PDB entry 8C8Q | electron microscopy, 3.36 A resolution | chains A and D of the 13 polymer chains in the assembly

== Chain A ==
Molecule: Cytochrome c oxidase subunit 1
Organism: Schizosaccharomyces pombe
Notes: EC 7.1.1.9
Reference sequence: P07657 (COX1_SCHPO); the construct has insertions or renumbered stretches relative to UniProt, so the offset changes along the chain: 1-399 = UniProt 1-399; 401-538 = UniProt 400-537
Amino-acid sequence (538 residues; numbered 1 to 538; the number before each row is that of its first residue):
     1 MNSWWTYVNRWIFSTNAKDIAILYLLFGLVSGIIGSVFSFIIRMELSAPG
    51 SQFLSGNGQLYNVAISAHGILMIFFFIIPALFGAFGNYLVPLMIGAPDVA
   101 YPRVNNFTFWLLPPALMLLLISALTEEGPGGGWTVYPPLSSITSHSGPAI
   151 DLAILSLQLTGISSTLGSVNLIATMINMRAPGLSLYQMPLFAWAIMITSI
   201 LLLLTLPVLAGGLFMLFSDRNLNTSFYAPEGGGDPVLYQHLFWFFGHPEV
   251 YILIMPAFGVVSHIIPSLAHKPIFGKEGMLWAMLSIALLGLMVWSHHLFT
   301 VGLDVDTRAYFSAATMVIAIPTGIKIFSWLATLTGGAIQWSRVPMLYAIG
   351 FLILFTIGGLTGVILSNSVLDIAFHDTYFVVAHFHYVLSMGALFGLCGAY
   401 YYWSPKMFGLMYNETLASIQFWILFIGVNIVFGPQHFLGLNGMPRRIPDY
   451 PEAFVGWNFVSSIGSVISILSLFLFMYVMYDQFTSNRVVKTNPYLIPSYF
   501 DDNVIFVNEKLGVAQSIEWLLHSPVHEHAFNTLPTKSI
Disordered / not traced: 1
Differences from the reference sequence: insertion (400)
Bound ions: Ca2+: Ala48, Gly50, Pro448; heme a Fe site 1: His68, His385; Cu ion: His247, His296, His297; Mg2+: Asp376 (shared with 1 residue of chain B); heme a Fe site 2 near His383 (its only coordinating residue here)
Ligand contacts:
  - heme a (HEA), molecule 1: Leu25, Leu29, Ser36, Ser39, Ile42, Arg43, Leu46, Tyr61, Ile65, His68, Gly69, Met72, Ile73, Phe76, Ile77, Gly132, Trp133, Tyr378, Phe384, His385, Leu388, Ser389, Leu393, Leu396, Cys397, Tyr400, Leu424, Val428, Val431, Phe432, Gln435, Arg445, Arg446, Ile447, Ser465, Ser468, Leu472, Phe475
  - heme a (HEA), molecule 2: Trp133, Trp243, Val250, Tyr251, Ile254, His296, His297, Thr315, Ile318, Ala319, Thr322, Gly323, Phe355, Thr356, Gly359, Leu360, Gly362, Val363, Leu365, Ser366, Asp371, His375, Val380, His383, Phe384, Val387, Leu388, Arg445
Curated features (UniProtKB/Swiss-Prot):
  - binding site (Ca(2+)): Glu45, Ala48, Gly50, Pro448
  - binding site (Fe(II)-heme a): His68, His385
  - binding site (Cu cation): His247, His296, His297
  - binding site (O2): Tyr251
  - binding site (Mg(2+)): His375, Asp376
  - binding site (heme a3): His383
  - cross-link: His247 to Tyr251 (1'-histidyl-3'-tyrosine (His-Tyr))
From the paper describing this entry:
  - contacts within the chain: His247-Tyr251 (covalent link)

== Chain D ==
Molecule: Cytochrome c oxidase subunit 4, mitochondrial
Organism: Schizosaccharomyces pombe
Reference sequence: P79010 (COX4_SCHPO); numbering as in UniProt (aligned over 1-159)
Amino-acid sequence (159 residues; row label = number of the first residue in the row):
     1 MFMNSMLRVSRQRAAVRSTVSLYRGFVSASIRRNEQNVVKAAAQELANAK
    51 EPSDLIGPGGRDGEVPTDLEQATGLERYELLSELSGRDAFDMKPLDASRK
   101 GTLTDPIMVTSLDPYRHIGCTGSPSGSHNLIWMTVYKDKLRRCPECGSVY
   151 KLKFMGDPN
Disordered / not traced: 1-38
Bound ions: Zn2+: Cys120, His128, Cys143, Cys146
Curated features (UniProtKB/Swiss-Prot):
  - binding site (Zn(2+)): Cys120, His128, Cys143, Cys146

== How chain A and chain D interact ==
Contacting residue pairs - 36 pairs, chain A then chain D:
  Pro181(A) with Met92(D)
  Pro272(A) with Asn129(D)
  Glu509(A) with Arg142(D), salt bridge
  Lys510(A) with Pro144(D)
  Leu511(A) with Arg141(D), hydrogen bond (backbone-side chain)
  Gly512(A) with Met133(D); Thr134(D)
  Val513(A) with Ile131(D), hydrophobic; Trp132(D); Arg141(D)
  Ala514(A) with Ile131(D); Trp132(D), hydrogen bond (backbone-backbone)
  Gln515(A) with Trp132(D)
  Ile517(A) with Trp132(D)
  Leu520(A) with Trp132(D), hydrophobic
  Leu521(A) with His117(D)
  Phe530(A) with His117(D)
  Asn531(A) with Asp113(D)
  Thr532(A) with Leu112(D)
  Leu533(A) with Arg116(D), hydrogen bond (backbone-side chain)
  Pro534(A) with His117(D)
  Thr535(A) with Lys93(D); Arg116(D); His117(D), hydrogen bond (backbone-backbone); Ile118(D); Gly119(D), hydrogen bond (backbone-backbone); Trp132(D)
  Lys536(A) with Pro94(D); Leu95(D), hydrogen bond (backbone-backbone); Gly119(D); Leu130(D)
  Ser537(A) with Leu95(D); Ala97(D); Gly119(D); Ser125(D)
  Ile538(A) with Ser125(D), hydrogen bond (backbone-side chain)
Also at the interface, not in a pair above, chain A (23 interface residues in all): Gly182, Ser516
Also at the interface, not in a pair above, chain D (23 interface residues in all): Thr121, Tyr136

== Summary ==
Chain A and chain D each contribute 23 residues to their interface, with 7 hydrogen bonds and 1 salt bridge.
Polar pairs include Glu509(A)-Arg142(D), Leu511(A)-Arg141(D) and Leu533(A)-Arg116(D). Ligands of chain A: heme
a. The paper reports contacts within the chain involving His247(A) and Tyr251(A).
Chain A is Cytochrome c oxidase subunit 1 and chain D is Cytochrome c oxidase subunit 4, mitochondrial, both
from Schizosaccharomyces pombe; the structure, Cytochrome c oxidase from Schizosaccharomyces pombe, was
determined by electron microscopy.
